PDB entry 5E2D | X-ray diffraction, 1.87 A resolution | chain A

Chain A:
Name: Ferritin light chain
From: Equus caballus
Reference sequence: P02791 (FRIL_HORSE); residues 1-174 here correspond to UniProt positions 2-175 (UniProt number = residue number + 1)
Amino-acid sequence (174 residues; each row starts with the number of its first residue):
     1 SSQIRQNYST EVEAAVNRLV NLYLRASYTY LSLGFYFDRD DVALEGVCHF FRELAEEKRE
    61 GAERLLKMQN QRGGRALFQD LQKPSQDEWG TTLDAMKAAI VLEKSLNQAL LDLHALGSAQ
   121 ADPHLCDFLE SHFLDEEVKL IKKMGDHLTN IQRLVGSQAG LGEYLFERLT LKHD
Disordered / not traced: 173-174
Bound ions: Palladium(II) allyl complex Pd site 1: Glu45, Cys48; iridium (III) ion near His49 (its only coordinating residue here); Cd2+ near Asp80 (its only coordinating residue here); palladium ion: His114, Cys126
Small-molecule neighbours:
  - Palladium(II) allyl complex (PLL), molecule 1: Phe35, Asp38, Glu45, Cys48, Arg52, Lys67
  - Palladium(II) allyl complex (PLL), molecule 2: Glu45, Cys48, His49, Arg52
Curated features (UniProtKB/Swiss-Prot):
  - region: Glu53 to Glu60 (Catalytic site for iron oxidation)
  - binding site (Fe cation): Glu53, Glu56, Glu57, Glu60, Glu63
  - modified residue: Ser1 (N-acetylserine)
From the paper describing this entry:
  - iridium (III) ion coordination: His49
  - Palladium(II) allyl complex coordination: Glu45, Cys48
  - conformationally variable residues (order/disorder transition, side-chain flip): Glu45, His114, His173
  - palladium ion coordination: His114, Cys126

In short:
Bound to chain A: Palladium(II) allyl complex. Glu45 and Cys48 form the Palladium(II) allyl complex Pd site 1.
Curated annotation (UniProt) lists 5 Fe cation-binding residues. From the paper: Palladium(II) allyl complex
coordination by Glu45 and Cys48; palladium ion coordination by His114 and Cys126.
Chain A is Ferritin light chain (Equus caballus); the structure, Crystal structure of IrCp*/Pd(allyl)-apo-Fr,
was determined by X-ray diffraction together with 5E1U and 5HQO from the same study.
